7NG4 - chains A and B of the 7 polymer chains in the assembly; structure by electron microscopy, 4.40 A resolution (low resolution: residue-level contacts below are approximate; hydrogen-bond / salt-bridge calls are withheld).

Chain A (and B):
Name: Lon protease homolog, mitochondrial
From: Homo sapiens
Notes: EC 3.4.21.53; chain B of this document is another copy of the same molecule, construct and numbering; everything in this record applies to it too
Reference sequence: P36776 (LONM_HUMAN); numbering as in UniProt (aligned over 115-959)
Amino-acid sequence (853 residues; each row starts with the number of its first residue):
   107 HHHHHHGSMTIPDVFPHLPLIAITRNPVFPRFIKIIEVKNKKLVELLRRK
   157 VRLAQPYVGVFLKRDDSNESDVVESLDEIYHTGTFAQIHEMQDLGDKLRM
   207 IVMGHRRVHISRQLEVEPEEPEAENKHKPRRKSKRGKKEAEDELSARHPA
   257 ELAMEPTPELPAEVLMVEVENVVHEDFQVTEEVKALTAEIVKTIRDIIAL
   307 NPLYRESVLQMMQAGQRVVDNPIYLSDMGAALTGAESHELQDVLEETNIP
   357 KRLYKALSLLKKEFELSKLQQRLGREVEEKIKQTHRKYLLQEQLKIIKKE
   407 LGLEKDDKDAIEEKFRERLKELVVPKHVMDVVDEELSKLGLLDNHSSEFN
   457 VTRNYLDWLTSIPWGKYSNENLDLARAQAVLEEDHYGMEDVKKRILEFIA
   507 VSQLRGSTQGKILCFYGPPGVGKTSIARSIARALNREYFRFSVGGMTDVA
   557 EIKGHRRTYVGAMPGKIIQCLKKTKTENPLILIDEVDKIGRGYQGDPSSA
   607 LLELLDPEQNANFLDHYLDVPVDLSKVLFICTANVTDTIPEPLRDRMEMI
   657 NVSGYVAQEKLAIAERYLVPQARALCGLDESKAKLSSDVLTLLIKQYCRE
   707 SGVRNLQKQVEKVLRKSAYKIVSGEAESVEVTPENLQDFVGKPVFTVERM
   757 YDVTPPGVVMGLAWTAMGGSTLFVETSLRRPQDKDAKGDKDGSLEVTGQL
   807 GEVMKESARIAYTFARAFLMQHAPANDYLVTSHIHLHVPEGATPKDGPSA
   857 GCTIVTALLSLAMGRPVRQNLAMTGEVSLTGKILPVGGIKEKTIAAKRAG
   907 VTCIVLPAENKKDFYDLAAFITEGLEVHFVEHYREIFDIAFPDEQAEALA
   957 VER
Not modelled in the structure: 107-122, 222-271, 949-959
Sequence notes: expression tag (107-114)
UniProt features mapped onto this chain:
  - active site: Ser-855, Lys-898
  - binding site (ATP): Gly-523 to Thr-530
  - natural variant: Glu-476 (E476A: In CODASS), Ser-631 (S631Y: In CODASS), Ala-670 (A670V: In CODASS), Arg-672 (R672C: In CODASS), Pro-676 (P676S: In CODASS), Arg-679 (R679H: In CODASS), Arg-721 (R721G: In CODASS), Ala-724 (A724V: In CODASS), Pro-749 (P749S: In CODASS), Gly-767 (G767E: In CODASS), Ile-927 (deletion: In CODASS)
  - mutagenesis: Lys-529 (K529R: Abolishes ATPase activity, and presumably ATP-driven protein unfolding, but does not block access to the proteolytic active site or prevent a substrate from binding to it), Trp-770 (W770A: Has low basal, but normal stimulated ATPase activity, and retains peptidase activity; W770P: Has normal basal, but low stimulated ATPase activity, and abolishes peptidase activity), Ser-855 (S855A: Lacks both ATPase and protease activity, but retains DNA binding activity), Thr-880 (T880V: Enhances the basal, but not the stimulated ATPase activity), Gly-893 (G893A: Has low basal, but normal stimulated ATPase activity, and retains peptidase activity; G893P: Has normal basal, but low stimulated ATPase activity, and abolishes peptidase activity), Gly-894 (G894A/S: Enhances the basal, but not the stimulated ATPase activity, and retains peptidase activity; G894P: Enhances the basal, but not the stimulated ATPase activity, and abolishes peptidase activity)
Bound ions: Mg2+: Thr-530 (together with ATP)
Small-molecule neighbours: ATP (adenosine-5'-triphosphate): Asp-490, His-491, Tyr-492, Met-494, Pro-524, Pro-525, Gly-526, Val-527, Gly-528, Lys-529, Thr-530, Ser-531, Asn-640, Tyr-661, Ile-669, Tyr-673, Val-709, Arg-710, Gln-713
From the paper describing this entry:
  - mutagenesis - K529R, E591Q, T803V, E812A, S855A: abolished catalytic activity (proteolytic activity)
  - mutagenesis - S855A: unchanged catalytic activity (ATPase activity)
  - catalytic residues: Thr-803, His-841, His-843, Ser-855
  - catalytic residues: Glu-801, Arg-815, Lys-898 (proposed by the authors, not directly observed)
  - mutagenesis - T803V: decreased catalytic activity on ATPase
  - mutagenesis - H841F, H843F: abolished catalytic activity on proteolytically
  - mutagenesis - E801A: decreased catalytic activity (protease activity)
  - mutagenesis - E801A, E812A: decreased catalytic activity (ATPase activity)
  - mutagenesis - K529R, E591Q: abolished catalytic activity on ATPase

How chain A and chain B interact:
Pairs across the interface (57):
  Leu-396(A) / Glu-406(B)
  Gln-399(A) / Glu-406(B)
  Leu-400(A) / Glu-406(B)
  Leu-400(A) / Leu-409(B)
  Ile-403(A) / Gln-399(B)
  Asn-456(A) / Leu-448(B)
  Asn-460(A) / Lys-444(B)
  Arg-546(A) / Gln-615(B)
  Ser-548(A) / Glu-609(B)
  Gly-550(A) / Ser-605(B)
  Gly-551(A) / Gly-601(B)
  Gly-551(A) / Ser-605(B)
  Thr-553(A) / Gln-600(B)
  Thr-553(A) / Gly-601(B)
  Asp-554(A) / Tyr-565(B)
  Glu-557(A) / Arg-562(B)
  His-561(A) / Arg-562(B)
  Val-566(A) / Glu-454(B)
  Val-566(A) / Thr-564(B)
  Gly-567(A) / Thr-564(B)
  Met-569(A) / Arg-562(B)
  Met-569(A) / Arg-563(B)
  Pro-570(A) / Arg-562(B)
  Lys-572(A) / Asp-625(B)
  Gln-575(A) / Asp-625(B)
  Lys-594(A) / Ser-605(B)
  Gly-596(A) / Gln-600(B)
  Gly-596(A) / Gly-601(B)
  Arg-597(A) / Gln-600(B)
  Gly-598(A) / Gln-600(B)
  Tyr-599(A) / Gln-600(B)
  Leu-681(A) / Arg-511(B)
  Cys-682(A) / Val-507(B)
  Arg-710(A) / Pro-613(B)
  Arg-710(A) / Asp-651(B)
  Arg-710(A) / Arg-652(B)
  Lys-714(A) / Asp-651(B)
  Lys-714(A) / Arg-652(B)
  Glu-717(A) / Lys-517(B)
  Arg-721(A) / Arg-500(B)
  Arg-721(A) / Glu-503(B)
  Arg-721(A) / Glu-654(B)
  Lys-722(A) / Glu-503(B)
  Ala-724(A) / Val-507(B)
  Tyr-725(A) / Leu-480(B)
  Tyr-725(A) / Ala-506(B)
  Val-728(A) / Ala-506(B)
  Val-728(A) / Gln-509(B)
  Ser-729(A) / Leu-480(B)
  Arg-785(A) / Glu-812(B)
  Arg-785(A) / Ile-816(B)
  Arg-786(A) / Glu-812(B)
  Arg-786(A) / Arg-815(B)
  Arg-786(A) / Ile-816(B)
  Pro-787(A) / Thr-819(B)
  Pro-787(A) / Leu-885(B)
  Lys-790(A) / Arg-815(B)
Interface residues without a listed pair, chain A (46 interface residues in all): Lys-393, Pro-525, Ala-568, Lys-718, Gln-743, Lys-748
Interface residues without a listed pair, chain B (43 interface residues in all): Gly-408, Leu-502, Leu-510, Gln-515, Val-555, Ala-606, His-622, Lys-918, Asp-919, Asp-922

Overview:
46 residues of chain A face 43 of chain B across their interface. Ligands of chain A: ATP. From the paper:
catalytic residues Thr-803(A), His-841(A) and His-843(A) among others; K529R, E591Q and T803V of chain A,
among others, abolish catalytic activity (proteolytic activity); 8 substitutions were tested in all.
Both chains are Lon protease homolog, mitochondrial (Homo sapiens). Entry 7NG4 (P1b-state of wild type human
mitochondrial LONP1 protease with bound endogenous substrate protein and in presence ...) was determined by
electron microscopy, deposited together with 7NFY, 7NG5, 7NGC and 7NGF.
